1T3R - chains A and B; structure by X-ray diffraction, 1.20 A resolution.

[Chain A (and B)]
Name: protease RETROPEPSIN
From: Human immunodeficiency virus 1
Notes: EC 3.4.23.16; chain B of this document is another copy of the same molecule, construct and numbering; everything in this record applies to it too
UniProt: P03369 (POL_HV1A2); residues 1-99 here correspond to UniProt positions 57-155 (UniProt number = residue number + 56)
Chain sequence (99 residues; numbered 1 to 99; the number before each row is that of its first residue):
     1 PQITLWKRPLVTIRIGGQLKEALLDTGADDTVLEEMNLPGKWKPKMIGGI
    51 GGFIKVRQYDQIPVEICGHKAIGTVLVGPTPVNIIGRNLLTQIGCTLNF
Construct notes: engineered mutation Lys7 (Gln63 in P03369)
Residues lining bound ligands: tmc114 (017; (3r,3as,6ar)-hexahydrofuro[2,3-b]furan-3-yl(1S,2R)-3-[[(4-aminophenyl)sulfonyl](isobutyl)amino]-1-benzyl-2-hydroxypropylcarbamate): Leu23, Asp25, Gly27, Ala28, Asp29, Asp30, Val32, Ile47, Gly48, Gly49, Ile50, Pro81, Val82, Ile84

[How chain A and chain B interact]
Residue-residue contacts (97; chain A residue first):
  Pro1(A) - Leu97(B)
  Pro1(A) - Asn98(B)
  Pro1(A) - Phe99(B)  hydrogen bond (backbone-backbone)
  Gln2(A) - Thr96(B)  hydrogen bond
  Gln2(A) - Leu97(B)
  Gln2(A) - Asn98(B)  hydrogen bond
  Ile3(A) - Thr96(B)
  Ile3(A) - Leu97(B)  hydrogen bond (backbone-backbone)
  Ile3(A) - Phe99(B)  hydrophobic
  Thr4(A) - Thr96(B)
  Leu5(A) - Thr26(B)
  Leu5(A) - Arg87(B)  hydrogen bond (backbone-side chain)
  Leu5(A) - Leu90(B)  hydrophobic
  Leu5(A) - Thr91(B)
  Leu5(A) - Cys95(B)
  Trp6(A) - Arg87(B)  hydrogen bond (backbone-side chain)
  Trp6(A) - Thr91(B)
  Lys7(A) - Arg87(B)
  Arg8(A) - Asp29(B)  salt bridge
  Arg8(A) - Arg87(B)
  Pro9(A) - Thr26(B)
  Pro9(A) - Arg87(B)
  Pro9(A) - Leu97(B)  hydrophobic
  Leu23(A) - Gly27(B)
  Leu24(A) - Thr26(B)  hydrogen bond (backbone-side chain)
  Leu24(A) - Leu97(B)  hydrophobic
  Asp25(A) - Asp25(B)
  Asp25(A) - Thr26(B)
  Asp25(A) - Gly27(B)
  Thr26(A) - Leu5(B)
  Thr26(A) - Pro9(B)
  Thr26(A) - Leu24(B)  hydrogen bond (side chain-backbone)
  Thr26(A) - Asp25(B)
  Thr26(A) - Thr26(B)  hydrogen bond (side chain-backbone)
  Thr26(A) - Leu97(B)
  Gly27(A) - Asp25(B)  hydrogen bond (backbone-side chain)
  Asp29(A) - Arg8(B)  salt bridge
  Gly49(A) - Ile50(B)
  Ile50(A) - Ile47(B)  hydrophobic
  Ile50(A) - Gly49(B)
  Ile50(A) - Ile50(B)  hydrogen bond (backbone-backbone)
  Ile50(A) - Ile54(B)
  Ile50(A) - Thr80(B)
  Gly51(A) - Ile50(B)  hydrogen bond (backbone-backbone)
  Gly51(A) - Gly51(B)
  Gly51(A) - Gly52(B)
  Gly52(A) - Ile50(B)
  Gly52(A) - Gly51(B)
  Ile54(A) - Ile50(B)  hydrophobic
  Ile54(A) - Gly51(B)
  Cys67(A) - Phe99(B)  hydrophobic
  His69(A) - Phe99(B)
  Thr80(A) - Ile50(B)
  Pro81(A) - Gly49(B)
  Pro81(A) - Ile50(B)
  Ile84(A) - Ile50(B)  hydrophobic
  Arg87(A) - Leu5(B)  hydrogen bond (side chain-backbone)
  Arg87(A) - Trp6(B)  hydrogen bond (side chain-backbone)
  Arg87(A) - Lys7(B)
  Arg87(A) - Arg8(B)
  Arg87(A) - Pro9(B)
  Leu90(A) - Leu5(B)  hydrophobic
  Thr91(A) - Leu5(B)
  Thr91(A) - Trp6(B)
  Ile93(A) - Phe99(B)
  Gly94(A) - Asn98(B)
  Gly94(A) - Phe99(B)
  Cys95(A) - Leu5(B)
  Cys95(A) - Leu97(B)  hydrophobic
  Cys95(A) - Asn98(B)
  Cys95(A) - Phe99(B)  hydrophobic
  Thr96(A) - Gln2(B)  hydrogen bond
  Thr96(A) - Ile3(B)
  Thr96(A) - Thr96(B)
  Thr96(A) - Leu97(B)
  Thr96(A) - Asn98(B)  hydrogen bond (backbone-backbone)
  Leu97(A) - Pro1(B)
  Leu97(A) - Gln2(B)
  Leu97(A) - Ile3(B)  hydrogen bond (backbone-backbone)
  Leu97(A) - Pro9(B)  hydrophobic
  Leu97(A) - Leu24(B)  hydrophobic
  Leu97(A) - Thr26(B)
  Leu97(A) - Cys95(B)  hydrophobic
  Leu97(A) - Thr96(B)
  Leu97(A) - Leu97(B)  hydrophobic
  Asn98(A) - Pro1(B)
  Asn98(A) - Gln2(B)  hydrogen bond
  Asn98(A) - Gly94(B)
  Asn98(A) - Cys95(B)
  Asn98(A) - Thr96(B)  hydrogen bond (backbone-backbone)
  Asn98(A) - Asn98(B)  hydrogen bond
  Phe99(A) - Pro1(B)  hydrogen bond (backbone-backbone)
  Phe99(A) - Ile3(B)  hydrophobic
  Phe99(A) - His69(B)
  Phe99(A) - Ile93(B)
  Phe99(A) - Gly94(B)
  Phe99(A) - Cys95(B)  hydrophobic
Other interface residues (no listed pair), chain A (40 interface residues in all): Val32, Ile47, Gly48, Phe53, Ile66
Other interface residues (no listed pair), chain B (39 interface residues in all): Thr4, Leu23, Val32, Gly48, Phe53, Cys67, Pro81, Ile84

[Overview]
The interface between chain A and chain B involves 40 residues on one side and 39 on the other, with 21
hydrogen bonds and 2 salt bridges. Polar contacts include Arg8(A)-Asp29(B), Gln2(A)-Thr96(B) and
Gln2(A)-Asn98(B). Bound to chain A: tmc114.
Both chains are protease RETROPEPSIN (Human immunodeficiency virus 1). Entry 1T3R (HIV protease wild-type in
complex with TMC114 inhibitor) was determined by X-ray diffraction, deposited together with 1T7I and 1T7J.
